Entry 6TV7 (X-ray diffraction, 2.90 A resolution); this record covers chain A.

[Chain A]
Name: rsGCaMP
Organism: Aequorea victoria
Chain sequence (422 residues; row label = number of the first residue in the row; note: 2 numbers in that range are skipped by the numbering (no residue carries them; nothing is unmodelled there)):
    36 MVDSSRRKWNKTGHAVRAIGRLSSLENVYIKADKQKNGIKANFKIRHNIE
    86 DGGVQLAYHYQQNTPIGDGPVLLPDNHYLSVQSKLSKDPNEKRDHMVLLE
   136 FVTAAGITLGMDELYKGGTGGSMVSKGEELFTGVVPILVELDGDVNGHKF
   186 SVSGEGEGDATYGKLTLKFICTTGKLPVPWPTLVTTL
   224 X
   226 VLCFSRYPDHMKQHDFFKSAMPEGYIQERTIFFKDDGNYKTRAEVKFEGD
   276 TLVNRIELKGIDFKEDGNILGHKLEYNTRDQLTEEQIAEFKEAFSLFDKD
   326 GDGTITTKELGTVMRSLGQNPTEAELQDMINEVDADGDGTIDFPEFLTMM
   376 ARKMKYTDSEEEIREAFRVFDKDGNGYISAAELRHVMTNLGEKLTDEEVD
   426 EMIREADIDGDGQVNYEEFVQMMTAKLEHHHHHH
Unresolved in the structure: 36-38, 146-158, 452-459
Modified residues: PIA ([(4Z)-2-[(1S)-1-aminoethyl]-4-(4-hydroxybenzylidene)-5-oxo-4,5-dihydro-1H-imidazol-1-yl]acetic acid) at position 224
Covalently attached groups: covalent link Leu-222/PIA_224; covalent link PIA_224/Val-226
Metal / ion sites: Na+ near Ala-245 (its only coordinating residue here); Ca2+ site 1: Asp-323, Asp-325, Asp-327, Thr-329, Glu-334; Ca2+ site 2: Asp-359, Asp-361, Asp-363, Thr-365, Asp-367, Glu-370; Ca2+ site 3: Asp-396, Asp-398, Asn-400, Tyr-402, Glu-407; Ca2+ site 4: Asp-432, Asp-434, Asp-436, Gln-438, Glu-443

[Summary]
Asp-323, Asp-325, Asp-327, Thr-329 and Glu-334 form the Ca2+ site 1. Asp-359, Asp-361, Asp-363, Thr-365,
Asp-367 and Glu-370 coordinate Ca2+ site 2.
Chain A is rsGCaMP (Aequorea victoria); the structure, Crystal structure of rsGCaMP in the OFF state
(illuminated), was determined by X-ray diffraction, deposited together with 6ZSM, 6ZSN, 7AUG and 6YA9.
